PDB entry 4J1U | X-ray diffraction, 2.58 A resolution | chains A and B

Chain A:
Name: antibody 93F3 Light chain
Organism: Mus musculus
Notes: antibody fragment or engineered binder
Sequence (219 residues; numbered 1 to 219; the number before each row is that of its first residue):
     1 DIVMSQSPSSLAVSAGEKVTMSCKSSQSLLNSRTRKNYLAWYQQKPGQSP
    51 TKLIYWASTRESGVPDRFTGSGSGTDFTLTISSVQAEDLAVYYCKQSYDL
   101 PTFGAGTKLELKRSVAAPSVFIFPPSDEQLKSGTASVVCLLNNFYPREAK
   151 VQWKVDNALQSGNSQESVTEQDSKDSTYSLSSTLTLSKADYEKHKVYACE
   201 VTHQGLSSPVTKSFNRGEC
Disordered / not traced: 32-35, 215-219
Cystine bridges: Cys23-Cys94, Cys139-Cys199

Chain B:
Name: antibody 93F3 Heavy chain
Organism: Mus musculus
Notes: antibody fragment or engineered binder
Sequence (238 residues; each row starts with the number of its first residue):
     1 QVQLKESGPGLVAPSQSLSITCTVSGFSLTDYGVSWIRQPPGKGLEWLGV
    51 IWGGGSTYYNSALKSRLSISKDNSKSQVFLKMNSLQTDDTAMYYCAKHTY
   101 GGPGDSWGQGTSVTVSSASTKGPSVFPLAPSSKSTSGGTAALGCLVKDYF
   151 PEPVTVSWNSGALTSGVHTFPAVLQSSGLYSLSSVVTVPSSSLGTQTYIC
   201 NVNHKPSNTKVDKKVEPKSCDKDVDYKDDDDKHHHHHH
Disordered / not traced: 98-102, 133-136, 218-238
Cystine bridges: Cys22-Cys95, Cys144-Cys200
What the authors report for this chain:
  - mutagenesis - T30S (Tm 69 degC), G54D (Tm 70 degC): increased stability
  - contacts within the chain: Arg38-Glu46 (hydrogen bond)

Interface between chain A and chain B:
Pairs across the interface (55; chain A residue first):
  Tyr42(A) - Asp105(B)  hydrogen bond
  Tyr42(A) - Trp107(B)  hydrophobic
  Gln44(A) - Gln39(B)  hydrogen bond
  Gln44(A) - Tyr94(B)
  Ser49(A) - Tyr94(B)
  Ser49(A) - Gly108(B)  hydrogen bond (side chain-backbone)
  Ser49(A) - Gln109(B)
  Pro50(A) - Trp107(B)  hydrophobic
  Lys52(A) - Asp105(B)
  Tyr55(A) - Pro103(B)
  Glu61(A) - Pro103(B)
  Glu61(A) - Gly104(B)
  Tyr93(A) - Gln39(B)  hydrogen bond
  Tyr93(A) - Lys43(B)
  Tyr93(A) - Gly44(B)
  Tyr93(A) - Leu45(B)  hydrophobic
  Leu100(A) - Tyr59(B)
  Leu100(A) - Ser61(B)
  Pro101(A) - Trp47(B)
  Phe103(A) - Leu45(B)
  Phe121(A) - Thr139(B)
  Phe121(A) - Ala141(B)
  Phe123(A) - Leu128(B)
  Phe123(A) - Ala129(B)
  Phe123(A) - Ala141(B)
  Phe123(A) - Leu142(B)  hydrophobic
  Ser126(A) - Phe126(B)
  Ser126(A) - Pro127(B)
  Glu128(A) - Val125(B)
  Glu128(A) - Phe126(B)
  Glu128(A) - Lys213(B)  salt bridge
  Gln129(A) - Phe126(B)
  Gln129(A) - Lys147(B)
  Ser136(A) - Leu145(B)
  Ser136(A) - Lys147(B)
  Leu140(A) - Ala141(B)  hydrophobic
  Leu140(A) - Phe170(B)  hydrophobic
  Leu140(A) - Val185(B)  hydrophobic
  Asn142(A) - His168(B)  hydrogen bond
  Asn142(A) - Thr187(B)
  Asn143(A) - His168(B)  hydrogen bond
  Gln165(A) - Val173(B)
  Gln165(A) - Leu174(B)
  Gln165(A) - Gln175(B)  hydrogen bond
  Glu166(A) - Val173(B)
  Ser167(A) - Phe170(B)
  Ser167(A) - Pro171(B)  hydrogen bond (side chain-backbone)
  Ser167(A) - Val173(B)
  Val168(A) - Pro171(B)
  Thr169(A) - Phe170(B)
  Ser179(A) - His168(B)  hydrogen bond
  Ser179(A) - Phe170(B)
  Leu180(A) - Phe170(B)
  Ser181(A) - Phe170(B)
  Thr185(A) - Lys147(B)
Also at the interface, not in a pair above, chain A (34 interface residues in all): Trp56, Ala105, Pro124, Thr134, Val138
Also at the interface, not in a pair above, chain B (39 interface residues in all): Ile37, Glu46, Tyr58, Pro130, Ala140, Thr169
From the paper, about this interface:
  - interface residues, chain B: Gln39(B)

Summary:
The interface between chain A and chain B involves 34 residues on one side and 39 on the other, with 9
hydrogen bonds and 1 salt bridge. Polar pairs include Glu128(A)-Lys213(B), Tyr42(A)-Asp105(B) and
Gln44(A)-Gln39(B). From the paper: T30S and G54D of chain B increase stability; the interface residue
Gln39(B).
Here chain A is antibody 93F3 Light chain and chain B is antibody 93F3 Heavy chain, both from Mus musculus.
Entry 4J1U (Crystal structure of antibody 93F3 unstable variant) was determined by X-ray diffraction.
